7LXD - chains F and G of the 5 polymer chains in the assembly; structure by electron microscopy, 4.11 A resolution (low resolution: residue-level contacts below are approximate; hydrogen-bond / salt-bridge calls are withheld).

# Chain F
Molecule: DNA polymerase delta small subunit
From: Saccharomyces cerevisiae (strain ATCC 204508 / S288c)
Notes: EC 2.7.7.7
Reference sequence: P46957 (DPOD2_YEAST); numbering as in UniProt (aligned over 1-487)
Chain sequence (489 residues; each row starts with the number of its first residue; numbers below 1 keep their minus sign (Leu-1 is residue -1)):
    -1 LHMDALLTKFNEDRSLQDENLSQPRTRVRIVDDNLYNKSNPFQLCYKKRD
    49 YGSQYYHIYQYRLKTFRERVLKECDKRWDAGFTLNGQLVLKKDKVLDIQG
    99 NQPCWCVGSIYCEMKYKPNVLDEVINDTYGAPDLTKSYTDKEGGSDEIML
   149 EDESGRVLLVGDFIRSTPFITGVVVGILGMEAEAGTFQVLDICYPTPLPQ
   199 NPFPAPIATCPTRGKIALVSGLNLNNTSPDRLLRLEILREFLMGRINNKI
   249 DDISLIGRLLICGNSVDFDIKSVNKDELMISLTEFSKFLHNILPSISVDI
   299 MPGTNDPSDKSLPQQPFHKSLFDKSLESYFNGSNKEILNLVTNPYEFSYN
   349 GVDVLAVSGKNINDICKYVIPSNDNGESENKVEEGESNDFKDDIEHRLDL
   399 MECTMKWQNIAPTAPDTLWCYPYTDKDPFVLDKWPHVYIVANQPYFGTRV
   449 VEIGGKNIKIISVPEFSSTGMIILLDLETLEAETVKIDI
Disordered / not traced: -1, 48-50, 118-125, 374-390, 487
Sequence notes: expression tag (-1 to 0)
Swiss-Prot annotation at these positions:
  - modified residue: Met1 (N-acetylmethionine), Ser20 (Phosphoserine)

# Chain G
Molecule: DNA polymerase delta subunit 3
From: Saccharomyces cerevisiae (strain ATCC 204508 / S288c)
Reference sequence: P47110 (DPOD3_YEAST); residue numbers follow UniProt; this construct covers 1-350
Chain sequence (350 residues; each row starts with the number of its first residue):
     1 MDQKASYFINEKLFTEVKPVLFTDLIHHLKIGPSMAKKLMFDYYKQTTNA
    51 KYNCVVICCYKDQTIKIIHDLSNIPQQDSIIDCFIYAFNPMDSFIPYYDI
   101 IDQKDCLTIKNSYELKVSESSKIIERTKTLEEKSKPLVRPTARSKTTPEE
   151 TTGRKSKSKDMGLRSTALLAKMKKDRDDKETSRQNELRKRKEENLQKINK
   201 QNPEREAQMKELNNLFVEDDLDTEEVNGGSKPNSPKETDSNDKDKNNDDL
   251 EDLLETTAEDSLMDVPKIQQTKPSETEHSKEPKSEEEPSSFIDEDGYIVT
   301 KRPATSTPPRKPSPVVKRALSSSKKQETPSSNKRLKKQGTLESFFKRKAK
Disordered / not traced: 119-350
Swiss-Prot annotation at these positions:
  - modified residue: Thr223 (Phosphothreonine), Ser230 (Phosphoserine)

# Chain F / chain G interface
Contacting residue pairs (96; chain F residue first):
  His0(F) with Tyr44(G)
  Asp2(F) with Cys83(G)
  Ala3(F) with Phe41(G); Tyr44(G)
  Leu5(F) with Ile80(G); Ile81(G); Asp82(G)
  Thr6(F) with Lys37(G); Phe41(G); Asp82(G); Cys83(G); Ile85(G)
  Lys7(F) with Phe41(G)
  Asn9(F) with Lys37(G); Lys38(G); Ile81(G); Asp82(G)
  Glu10(F) with Lys38(G)
  Arg12(F) with Ser34(G); Lys37(G); Lys38(G)
  Ser13(F) with Ser34(G); Met35(G)
  Leu19(F) with Gly32(G)
  Pro22(F) with Thr108(G); Lys110(G)
  Arg23(F) with Ile109(G)
  Thr24(F) with Lys110(G); Asn111(G); Ser112(G)
  Val26(F) with Ser112(G)
  Arg27(F) with Ser112(G)
  Ile28(F) with Ser112(G); Tyr113(G)
  Val29(F) with Tyr113(G)
  Arg232(F) with Ile65(G); Lys66(G); Ile67(G)
  Leu233(F) with Tyr98(G)
  Glu234(F) with Leu21(G); Tyr98(G)
  Ile235(F) with Leu21(G); Ile67(G); Tyr86(G); Tyr98(G)
  Leu236(F) with Ile57(G); Ile65(G); Ile67(G)
  Phe239(F) with Phe22(G)
  Leu240(F) with Ile65(G)
  Gly242(F) with Thr108(G)
  Arg243(F) with Phe22(G); Pro33(G); Gln103(G); Cys106(G); Thr108(G)
  Asn246(F) with Lys61(G)
  Lys247(F) with Cys59(G)
  Ile251(F) with Ile109(G)
  Glu282(F) with Tyr98(G)
  Lys285(F) with Tyr97(G); Tyr98(G); Asp99(G); Ile100(G)
  His288(F) with Ile100(G)
  Leu291(F) with Asn111(G); Leu115(G)
  Pro292(F) with Gln103(G); Leu107(G); Ile109(G); Lys110(G); Asn111(G)
  Ser293(F) with Ile109(G); Lys110(G); Asn111(G)
  Ile294(F) with Asn111(G)
  Ser295(F) with Asn111(G)
  Tyr327(F) with Lys104(G)
  Gly330(F) with Lys116(G); Val117(G); Ser118(G)
  Ser331(F) with Lys116(G)
  Asn332(F) with Lys116(G)
  Glu334(F) with Tyr113(G)
  Ile335(F) with Tyr113(G); Leu115(G)
  Glu481(F) with Gln63(G)
  Thr482(F) with Gln63(G)
  Val483(F) with Gln63(G); Ile65(G)
  Lys484(F) with Gln63(G); Thr64(G); Ile65(G)
  Ile485(F) with Ile65(G)
  Asp486(F) with Ile65(G); Lys66(G)
Interface residues without a listed pair, chain F (62 interface residues in all): Leu14, Gln15, Gln21, Pro227, Leu230, Ile244, Asn245, Ser284, Asn289, Asp321, Ser323, Asn329
Interface residues without a listed pair, chain G (49 interface residues in all): Ile26, Lys30, Leu71, Gln76, Phe84, Ile95, Glu114

# In short
62 residues of chain F face 49 of chain G across their interface.
Chain F is DNA polymerase delta small subunit and chain G is DNA polymerase delta subunit 3, both from
Saccharomyces cerevisiae (strain ATCC 204508 / S288c); the structure, Structure of yeast DNA Polymerase Zeta
(apo), was determined by electron microscopy (same publication as 6VE5).
